8EOE - chains C and N of the 9 polymer chains in the assembly; structure by electron microscopy, 3.20 A resolution.

[Chain C]
Protein: DNA-directed RNA polymerase subunit beta
Organism: Mycobacterium tuberculosis H37Rv
Notes: EC 2.7.7.6
UniProtKB: P9WGY9 (RPOB_MYCTU); numbering as in UniProt (aligned over 1-1178)
Sequence (1178 residues; numbered 1 to 1178; the number before each row is that of its first residue):
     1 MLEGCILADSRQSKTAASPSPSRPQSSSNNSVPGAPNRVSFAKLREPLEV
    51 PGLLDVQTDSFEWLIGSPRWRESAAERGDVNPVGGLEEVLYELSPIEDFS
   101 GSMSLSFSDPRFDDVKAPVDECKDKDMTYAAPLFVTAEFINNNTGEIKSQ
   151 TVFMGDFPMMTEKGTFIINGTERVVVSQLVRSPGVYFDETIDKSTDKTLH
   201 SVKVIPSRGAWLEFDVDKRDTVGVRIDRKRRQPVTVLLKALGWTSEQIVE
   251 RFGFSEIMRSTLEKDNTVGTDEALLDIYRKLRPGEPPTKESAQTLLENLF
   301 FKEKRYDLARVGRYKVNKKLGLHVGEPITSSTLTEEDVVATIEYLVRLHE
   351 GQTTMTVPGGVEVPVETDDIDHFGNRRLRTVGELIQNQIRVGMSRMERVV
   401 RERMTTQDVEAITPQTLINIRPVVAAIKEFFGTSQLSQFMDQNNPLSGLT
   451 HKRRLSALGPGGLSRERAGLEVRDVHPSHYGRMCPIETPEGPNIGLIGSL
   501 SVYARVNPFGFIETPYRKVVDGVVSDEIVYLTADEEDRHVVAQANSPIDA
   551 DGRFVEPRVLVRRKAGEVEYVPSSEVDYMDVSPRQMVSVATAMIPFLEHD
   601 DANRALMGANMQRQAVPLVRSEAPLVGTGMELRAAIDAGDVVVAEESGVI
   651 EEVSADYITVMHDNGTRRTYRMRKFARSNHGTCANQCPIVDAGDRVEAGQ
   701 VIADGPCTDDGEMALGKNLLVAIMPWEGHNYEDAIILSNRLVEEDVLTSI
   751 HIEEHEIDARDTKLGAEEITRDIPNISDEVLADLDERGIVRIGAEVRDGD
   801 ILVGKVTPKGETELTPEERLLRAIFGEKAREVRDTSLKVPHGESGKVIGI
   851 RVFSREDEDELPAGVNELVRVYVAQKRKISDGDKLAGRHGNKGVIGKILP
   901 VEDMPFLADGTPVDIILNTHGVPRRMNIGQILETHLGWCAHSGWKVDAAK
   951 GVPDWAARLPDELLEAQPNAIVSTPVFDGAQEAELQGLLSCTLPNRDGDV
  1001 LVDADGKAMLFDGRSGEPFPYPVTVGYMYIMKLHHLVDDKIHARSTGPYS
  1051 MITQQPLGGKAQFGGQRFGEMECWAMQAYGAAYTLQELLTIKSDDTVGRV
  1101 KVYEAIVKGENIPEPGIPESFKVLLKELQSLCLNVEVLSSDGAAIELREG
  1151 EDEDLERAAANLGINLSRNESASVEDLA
Unresolved in the structure: 1-29, 812-828, 1152-1178
UniProt features mapped onto this chain:
  - natural variant: Val423 (V423A: In strain: vr1), Leu436 (L436P: In strain: vr2), Ser437 (S437T: In strain: vr3), Gln438 to Asp441 (sequence variant, change not given here; In strain: RJ49), Gln438 (Q438L: In strain: vr4), Phe439 (F439V: In strain: RJ37), Met440 to Asn443 (deletion: In strain: RJ55), Asp441 (D441V: In strain: vr3), Leu449 to Lys452 (sequence variant, change not given here; In strain: RJ48), His451 (H451D: In strain: vr5; H451L: In strain: SP28; H451N: In strain: vr6; H451P: In strain: vr8; H451Q: In strain: vr1; H451R: In strain: vr7), Ser456 (S456L: In strain: vr11 and RJ37; S456Q: In strain: vr9; S456W: In strain: vr10), Leu458 (L458P: In strain: vr12 and SP22)
  - mutagenesis: Glu138 (E138R: Weakens interaction with TRCF and CarD), Ile147 (I147A: Weakens interaction with TRCF and CarD), Lys148 (K148A: Does not affect association with TRCF, but weakens interaction with CarD), Ser149 (S149A: Does not affect association with TRCF, but weakens interaction with CarD)

[Chain N]
Molecule: 40-nt DNA strand
Sequence (40 nucleotides; numbered 1 to 40; the number before each row is that of its first residue):
     1 GGGCGCATGCTGCTCTTCAAAGCCATCACGGCGACTGCCG
Unresolved in the structure: 1-2, 25-27

[Chain C / chain N interface]
Contacting residue pairs - 8 pairs, chain C then chain N:
  Gly209(C) with DC24(N), hydrogen bond to the base
  Trp211(C) with DC24(N), sugar contact
  Arg228(C) with DC24(N), hydrogen bond to the base
  Arg305(C) with DA21(N), salt bridge to the phosphate
  Arg398(C) with DA20(N), salt bridge to the phosphate
  Gly461(C) with DC24(N), phosphate contact
  Glu466(C) with DA28(N), base contact
  Arg467(C) with DA28(N), salt bridge to the phosphate
Other interface residues (no listed pair), chain C (9 interface residues in all): Ser394
Other interface residues (no listed pair), chain N (6 interface residues in all): DG22, DC23

[Overview]
9 residues of chain C and 6 residues of chain N are in contact; the contacts include 2 hydrogen bonds and 3
salt bridges. Polar contacts include Gly209(C)-DC24(N), Arg228(C)-DC24(N) and Arg305(C)-DA21(N). UniProt lists
4 mutagenesis sites on chain C.
Here chain C is DNA-directed RNA polymerase subunit beta (Mycobacterium tuberculosis H37Rv) and chain N is a
40-nt DNA strand. Entry 8EOE (Mycobacterium tuberculosis transcription elongation complex with Bacillus
subtilis NusG (EC_LG)) was determined by electron microscopy together with 8EHQ, 8EJ3, 8EOF, 8EOS, 8EOT and
8EXY from the same study.
